PDB entry 8AU1 | electron microscopy, 3.00 A resolution | chains A and R of the 18 polymer chains in the assembly

Chain A (and R):
Protein: Putative tail sheath protein
Source organism: Klebsiella phage vB_KpM_FBKp24
Notes: chain R of this document is another copy of the same molecule, construct and numbering; everything in this record applies to it too
Reference sequence: A0A7U0GB71 (A0A7U0GB71_9CAUD); residues 1-689 here = UniProt positions 1-689
Chain sequence (689 residues; row label = number of the first residue in the row):
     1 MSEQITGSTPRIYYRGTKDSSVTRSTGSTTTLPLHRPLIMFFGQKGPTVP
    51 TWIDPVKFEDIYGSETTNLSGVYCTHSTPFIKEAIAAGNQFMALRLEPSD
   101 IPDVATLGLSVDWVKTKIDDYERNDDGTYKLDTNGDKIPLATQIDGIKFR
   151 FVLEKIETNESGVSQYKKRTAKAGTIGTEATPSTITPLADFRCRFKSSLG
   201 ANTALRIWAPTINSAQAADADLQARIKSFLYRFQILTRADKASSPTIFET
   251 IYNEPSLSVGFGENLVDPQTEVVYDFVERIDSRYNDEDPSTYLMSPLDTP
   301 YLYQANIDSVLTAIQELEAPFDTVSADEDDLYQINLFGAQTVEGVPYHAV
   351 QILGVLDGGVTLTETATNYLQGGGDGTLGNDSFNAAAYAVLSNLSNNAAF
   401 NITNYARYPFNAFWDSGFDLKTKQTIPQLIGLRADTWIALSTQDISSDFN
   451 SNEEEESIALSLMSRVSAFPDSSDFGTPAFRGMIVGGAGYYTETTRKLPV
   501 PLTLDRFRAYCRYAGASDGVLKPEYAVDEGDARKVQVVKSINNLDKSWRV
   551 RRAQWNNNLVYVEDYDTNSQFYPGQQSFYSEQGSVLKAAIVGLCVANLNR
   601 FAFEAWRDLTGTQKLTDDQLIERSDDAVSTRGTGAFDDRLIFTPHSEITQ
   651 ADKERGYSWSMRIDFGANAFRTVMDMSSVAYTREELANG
Reported in the primary citation:
  - self-association interface (contacts with another copy of this molecule): Met1 to Ser21, Ala667 to Gly689

Interface between chain A and chain R:
Contacting residue pairs (30; chain A residue first):
  Tyr405(A) - Tyr14(R)
  Gly431(A) - Met1(R)
  Ala434(A) - Tyr14(R)  hydrophobic
  Asp471(A) - Gly16(R)
  Asp471(A) - Thr17(R)  hydrogen bond (side chain-backbone)
  Ser472(A) - Gly16(R)
  Ser472(A) - Thr17(R)
  Ser473(A) - Met1(R)
  Ser473(A) - Gln216(R)
  Asp474(A) - Arg15(R)
  Asp474(A) - Gln216(R)
  Asp474(A) - Ile247(R)
  Phe475(A) - Lys18(R)
  Phe475(A) - Ile247(R)  hydrophobic
  Phe475(A) - Glu249(R)
  Thr477(A) - Thr17(R)  hydrogen bond (side chain-backbone)
  Thr477(A) - Lys18(R)
  Phe480(A) - Thr17(R)
  Asn599(A) - Tyr14(R)  hydrogen bond (backbone-side chain)
  Ala602(A) - Ile12(R)
  Phe603(A) - Ile12(R)  hydrophobic
  Phe603(A) - Tyr14(R)
  Trp606(A) - Pro10(R)
  Trp606(A) - Arg11(R)
  Gln650(A) - Tyr252(R)  hydrogen bond
  Glu654(A) - Thr270(R)
  Glu654(A) - Val272(R)
  Arg655(A) - Ile5(R)
  Tyr657(A) - Gly7(R)  hydrogen bond (side chain-backbone)
  Tyr657(A) - Ser8(R)
Also at the interface, not in a pair above, chain A (20 interface residues in all): Thr610, Phe665
Also at the interface, not in a pair above, chain R (19 interface residues in all): Pro255

Overview:
The interface between chain A and chain R involves 20 residues on one side and 19 on the other; the contacts
include 5 hydrogen bonds. Polar contacts include Asp471(A)-Thr17(R), Thr477(A)-Thr17(R) and
Asn599(A)-Tyr14(R). The paper reports a self-association interface involving Met1(A) and Ala667(A).
Chain A and chain R are both Putative tail sheath protein (Klebsiella phage vB_KpM_FBKp24); the structure,
Jumbo Phage phi-kp24 tail outer sheath, was determined by electron microscopy (same publication as 8BFK and
8BFL).
